6MMU - chains C and D of the 4 polymer chains in the assembly; structure by electron microscopy, 5.30 A resolution (low resolution: residue-level contacts below are approximate; hydrogen-bond / salt-bridge calls are withheld).

# Chain C
Protein: Glutamate receptor ionotropic, NMDA 1
Organism: Rattus norvegicus
Reference sequence: P35439 (NMDZ1_RAT), isoform P35439-5; residue numbers follow UniProt; this construct covers 1-838
Sequence (838 residues; row label = number of the first residue in the row):
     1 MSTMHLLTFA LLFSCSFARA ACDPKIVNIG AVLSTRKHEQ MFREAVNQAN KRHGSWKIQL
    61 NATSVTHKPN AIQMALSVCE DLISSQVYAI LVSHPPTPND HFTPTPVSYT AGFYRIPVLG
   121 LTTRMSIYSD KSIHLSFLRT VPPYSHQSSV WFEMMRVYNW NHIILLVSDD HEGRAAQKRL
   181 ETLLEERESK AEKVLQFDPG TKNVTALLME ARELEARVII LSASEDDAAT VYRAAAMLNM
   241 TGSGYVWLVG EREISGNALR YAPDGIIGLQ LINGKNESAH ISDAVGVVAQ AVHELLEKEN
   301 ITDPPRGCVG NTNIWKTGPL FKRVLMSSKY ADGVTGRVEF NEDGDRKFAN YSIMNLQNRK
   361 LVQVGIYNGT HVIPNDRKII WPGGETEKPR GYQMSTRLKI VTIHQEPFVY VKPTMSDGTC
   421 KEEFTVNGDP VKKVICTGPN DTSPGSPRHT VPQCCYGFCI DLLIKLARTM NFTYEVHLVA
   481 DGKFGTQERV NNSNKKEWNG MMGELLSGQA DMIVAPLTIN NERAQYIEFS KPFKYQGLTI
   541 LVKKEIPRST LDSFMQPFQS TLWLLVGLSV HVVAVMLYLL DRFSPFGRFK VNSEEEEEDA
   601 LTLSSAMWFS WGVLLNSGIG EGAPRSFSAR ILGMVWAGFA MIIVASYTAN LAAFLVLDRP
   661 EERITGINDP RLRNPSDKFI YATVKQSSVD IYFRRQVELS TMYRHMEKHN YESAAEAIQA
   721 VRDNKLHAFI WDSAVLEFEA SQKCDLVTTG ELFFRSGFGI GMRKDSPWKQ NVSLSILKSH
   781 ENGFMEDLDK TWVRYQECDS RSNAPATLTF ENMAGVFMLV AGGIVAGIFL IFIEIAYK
Unresolved in the structure: 1-24, 545-559, 586-600, 618-626, 798-806
Disulfide bonds: Cys420-Cys454, Cys436-Cys455
Covalent attachments: N-acetylglucosamine (NAG) linked to Asn61, Asn203, Asn239, Asn276, Asn300, Asn350, Asn368, Asn440, Asn471, Asn491, Asn771
Curated features (UniProtKB/Swiss-Prot):
  - region: Leu603 to Pro624 (Pore-forming)
  - binding site (glycine): Pro516, Thr518, Arg523, Ser688, Asp732
  - glycosylation (N-linked (GlcNAc...) asparagine): Asn61, Asn203, Asn239, Asn276, Asn300, Asn350, Asn368, Asn440, Asn471, Asn491, Asn674, Asn771

# Chain D
Protein: Glutamate receptor ionotropic, NMDA 2A
Organism: Rattus norvegicus
Reference sequence: Q00959 (NMDE1_RAT); residue numbers follow UniProt; this construct covers 1-837
Sequence (837 residues; each row starts with the number of its first residue):
     1 MGRLGYWTLL VLPALLVWRD PAQNAAAEKG PPALNIAVLL GHSHDVTERE LRNLWGPEQA
    61 TGLPLDVNVV ALLMNRTDPK SLITHVCDLM SGARIHGLVF GDDTDQEAVA QMLDFISSQT
   121 FIPILGISGG ASMIMADKDP TSTFFQFGAS IQQQATVMLK IMQDYDWHVF SLVTTIFPGY
   181 RDFISFIKTT VDNSFVGWDM QNVITLDTSF EDAKTQVQLK KIHSSVILLY CSKDEAVLIL
   241 SEARSLGLTG YDFFWIVPSL VSGNTELIPK EFPSGLISVS YDDWDYSLEA RVRDGLGILT
   301 TAASSMLEKF SYIPEAKASC YGQAEKPETP LHTLHQFMVN VTWDGKDLSF TEEGYQVHPR
   361 LVVIVLNKDR EWEKVGKWEN QTLSLRHAVW PRYKSFSDCE PDDNHLSIVT LEEAPFVIVE
   421 DIDPLTETCV RNTVPCRKFV KINNSTNEGM NVKKCCKGFC IDILKKLSRT VKFTYDLYLV
   481 TNGKHGKKVN NVWNGMIGEV VYQRAVMAVG SLTINEERSE VVDFSVPFVE TGISVMVSRS
   541 NGTVSPSAFL EPFSASVWVM MFVMLLIVSA IAVFVFEYFS PVGYNRNLAK GKAPHGPSFT
   601 IGKAIWLLWG LVFNNSVPVQ NPKGTTSKIM VSVWAFFAVI FLASYTANLA AFMIQEEFVD
   661 QVTGLSDKKF QRPHDYSPPF RFGTVPQGST ERNIRNNYPY MHQYMTRFNQ RGVEDALVSL
   721 KTGKLDAFIY DAAVLNYKAG RDEGCKLVTI GSGYIFATTG YGIALQKGSP WKRQIDLALL
   781 QFVGDGEMEE LETLWLTGIC HNEKNEVMSS QLDIDNMAGV FYMLAAAMAL SLITFIW
Unresolved in the structure: 1-33, 324-329, 539-554, 580-597, 801-808
Disulfide bonds: Cys87-Cys320, Cys429-Cys455, Cys745-Cys800
Covalent attachments: N-acetylglucosamine (NAG) linked to Asn75, Asn340, Asn380, Asn443, Asn444
Differences from the reference sequence: engineered mutation Ser128 (His in Q00959), Gln687 (Asn in Q00959); conflict Thr758 (Ser in Q00959)

# Chain C / chain D interface
Residue-residue contacts (87; chain C residue first):
  Asn70(C) - Gln323(D)
  Ile72(C) - Gln119(D)
  Ile72(C) - Cys320(D)
  Ile72(C) - Gln323(D)
  Gln73(C) - Cys320(D)
  Gln73(C) - Tyr321(D)
  Gln73(C) - Gln323(D)
  Leu76(C) - Tyr321(D)
  Glu80(C) - Lys80(D)
  Thr105(C) - Phe115(D)
  Pro106(C) - Phe115(D)
  Tyr109(C) - Gln111(D)
  Tyr109(C) - Met112(D)
  Phe113(C) - Thr77(D)
  Phe113(C) - Pro79(D)
  Phe113(C) - Gln106(D)
  Phe113(C) - Val109(D)
  Tyr114(C) - Asp78(D)
  Arg115(C) - Gln106(D)
  Arg115(C) - Glu107(D)
  Asp130(C) - Ala136(D)
  Lys131(C) - Pro178(D)
  Ser132(C) - Pro178(D)
  Ile133(C) - Gln111(D)
  Ile133(C) - Ala136(D)
  Leu135(C) - Glu107(D)
  His171(C) - Pro140(D)
  Arg174(C) - Asp137(D)
  Lys178(C) - Asp182(D)
  Gly307(C) - Asp78(D)
  Cys308(C) - Asp78(D)
  Cys308(C) - Lys80(D)
  Gly310(C) - Arg76(D)
  Thr312(C) - Arg76(D)
  Thr312(C) - Thr77(D)
  Ile314(C) - Gln106(D)
  Arg323(C) - Ser209(D)
  Asp343(C) - Arg181(D)
  Arg489(C) - Asn193(D)
  Arg489(C) - Ser194(D)
  Arg489(C) - Phe195(D)
  Asn494(C) - Asn193(D)
  Lys495(C) - Asn193(D)
  Lys496(C) - Asp192(D)
  Lys496(C) - Asn193(D)
  Lys496(C) - Ser194(D)
  Lys496(C) - Phe195(D)
  Ser560(C) - Gln811(D)
  Leu562(C) - Met817(D)
  Leu580(C) - Phe835(D)
  Asn616(C) - Asn615(D)
  Ser617(C) - Asn615(D)
  Ser617(C) - Ser616(D)
  Leu632(C) - Ala827(D)
  Leu632(C) - Ser831(D)
  Met634(C) - Ile605(D)
  Met634(C) - Trp606(D)
  Met634(C) - Trp609(D)
  Met634(C) - Gly610(D)
  Val635(C) - Trp609(D)
  Ala637(C) - Asn615(D)
  Gly638(C) - Phe613(D)
  Phe639(C) - Val820(D)
  Phe639(C) - Met823(D)
  Met641(C) - Phe613(D)
  Ile642(C) - Tyr645(D)
  Ala645(C) - Leu649(D)
  Ala649(C) - Leu649(D)
  Asn650(C) - Gln811(D)
  Ala653(C) - Met653(D)
  Phe654(C) - Ser809(D)
  Leu657(C) - Met653(D)
  Asp658(C) - Ser809(D)
  Pro670(C) - Thr797(D)
  Pro670(C) - Ile799(D)
  Arg671(C) - Asp742(D)
  Arg671(C) - Glu743(D)
  Arg671(C) - Gly744(D)
  Arg671(C) - Cys745(D)
  Arg671(C) - Ile799(D)
  Asn674(C) - Tyr737(D)
  Lys678(C) - Glu743(D)
  Val697(C) - Arg431(D)
  Val697(C) - Asn432(D)
  Glu698(C) - Leu794(D)
  Thr701(C) - Lys457(D)
  Arg704(C) - Glu420(D)
Interface residues without a listed pair, chain C (70 interface residues in all): Ala71, Ala75, Thr110, Ile127, Val309, Asn311, Glu342, Phe609, Gly612, Arg630, Ser646, Tyr703
Interface residues without a listed pair, chain D (74 interface residues in all): Ile83, Cys87, Ala108, Asp139, Phe177, Gly179, Tyr180, Ser185, Gly322, Asp421, Asp423, Leu425, Val612, Val617, Ile654, Ser810, Asp813, Leu824

# In short
The interface between chain C and chain D involves 70 residues on one side and 74 on the other. Covalently
linked N-acetylglucosamine: at Asn61(C), Asn203(C), Asn239(C), Asn276(C), Asn300(C) and Asn350(C) and 5 more.
Covalently linked N-acetylglucosamine: at Asn75(D), Asn340(D), Asn380(D), Asn443(D) and Asn444(D).
Here chain C is Glutamate receptor ionotropic, NMDA 1 and chain D is Glutamate receptor ionotropic, NMDA 2A,
both from Rattus norvegicus. Entry 6MMU (Triheteromeric NMDA receptor GluN1/GluN2A/GluN2A* in the
'2-Knuckle-Asymmetric' conformation, in complex with glycine and glutamate, in the ...) was determined by
electron microscopy (same publication as 6MM9, 6MMA, 6MMB, 6MMG, 6MMH, 6MMI and 12 further entries).
